Entry 4EDB (X-ray diffraction, 2.50 A resolution); this record covers chains A and E of the 6 polymer chains in the assembly.

# Chain A (and E)
Name: Hemagglutinin
From: Influenza A virus
Notes: fragment: ha1 subunit; chain E of this document is another copy of the same molecule, construct and numbering; everything in this record applies to it too
UniProt: A7LI25 (A7LI25_9INFA); residues 1-326 here correspond to UniProt positions 18-343 (UniProt number = residue number + 17)
Chain sequence (330 residues; numbered -3 to 326; the number before each row is that of its first residue; numbers below 1 keep their minus sign (Ala-3 is residue -3)):
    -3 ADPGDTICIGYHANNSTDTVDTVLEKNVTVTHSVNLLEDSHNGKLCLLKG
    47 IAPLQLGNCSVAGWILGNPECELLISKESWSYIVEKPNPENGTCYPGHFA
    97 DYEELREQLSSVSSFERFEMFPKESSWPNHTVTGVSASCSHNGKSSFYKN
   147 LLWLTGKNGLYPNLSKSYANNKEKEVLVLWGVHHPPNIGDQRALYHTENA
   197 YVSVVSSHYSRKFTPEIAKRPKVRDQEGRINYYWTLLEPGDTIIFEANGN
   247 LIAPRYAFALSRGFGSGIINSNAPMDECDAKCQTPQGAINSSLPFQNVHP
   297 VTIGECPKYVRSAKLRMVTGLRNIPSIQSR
Unresolved in the structure: -3 to 0, 324-326
Construct notes: expression tag (-3 to 0)
Disulfide bonds: Cys42-Cys274, Cys55-Cys67, Cys90-Cys135, Cys278-Cys302

# Chain A / chain E interface
Contacting residue pairs (7; chain A residue first):
  Val201(A) with Arg216(E)
  Ser203(A) with Arg225(E), hydrogen bond (backbone-side chain)
  His204(A) with His94(E)
  Ser206(A) with Glu212(E)
  Ile240(A) with Lys215(E)
  Glu242(A) with Ile213(E); Ala214(E)
Interface residues without a listed pair, chain A (8 interface residues in all): Lys208, Thr238
Interface residues without a listed pair, chain E (8 interface residues in all): Pro217

# In short
Chain A and chain E each contribute 8 residues to their interface, with 1 hydrogen bond. Its one
hydrogen-bonded contact is Ser203(A)-Arg225(E).
Chain A and chain E are both Hemagglutinin (Influenza A virus); the structure, Structures of monomeric
hemagglutinin and its complex with an Fab fragment of a neutralizing antibody that ..., was determined by
X-ray diffraction together with 4EDA from the same study.
